Entry 1WS4 (X-ray diffraction, 1.90 A resolution); this record covers chains E and F of the 8 polymer chains in the assembly.

== Chain E ==
Name: Agglutinin alpha chain
Organism: Artocarpus integer
UniProt: P18670 (LECA_ARTIN); residue numbers follow UniProt; this construct covers 1-133
Sequence (133 residues; row label = number of the first residue in the row):
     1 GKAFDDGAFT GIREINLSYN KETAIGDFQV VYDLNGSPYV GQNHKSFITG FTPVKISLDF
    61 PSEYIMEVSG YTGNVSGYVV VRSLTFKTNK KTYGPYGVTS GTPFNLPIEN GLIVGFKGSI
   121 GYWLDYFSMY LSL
Swiss-Prot annotation at these positions:
  - region: Val68 to Asn89 (IgA-binding)
  - glycosylation (N-linked (GlcNAc...) asparagine): Asn43, Asn74
  - natural variant: Lys45 (K45L; K45T), Met66 (M66D; M66V)
Residues lining bound ligands: methyl alpha-D-galactopyranoside (AMG): Gly1, Phe47, Tyr78, Val80, Gly121, Tyr122, Trp123, Asp125

== Chain F ==
Name: Agglutinin beta-3 chain
Organism: Artocarpus integer
UniProt: P18673 (LEC3_ARTIN); residue numbers follow UniProt; this construct covers 1-20
Sequence (20 residues; each row starts with the number of its first residue):
     1 DEQSGISQTV IVGPWGAKSA
Disordered / not traced: 1-2
Construct notes: conflict Ser19 (Val in P18673), Ala20 (Ser in P18673)

== How chain E and chain F interact ==
Contacting residue pairs (28):
  Ala8(E) - Thr9(F)
  Thr72(E) - Gly16(F)
  Val79(E) - Gly16(F)
  Val79(E) - Ala17(F)
  Val81(E) - Trp15(F)
  Phe104(E) - Trp15(F)
  Leu106(E) - Val12(F)  hydrophobic
  Asp125(E) - Gly16(F)
  Asp125(E) - Ala17(F)  hydrogen bond (backbone-backbone)
  Tyr126(E) - Pro14(F)  hydrophobic
  Tyr126(E) - Trp15(F)
  Tyr126(E) - Ala17(F)
  Tyr126(E) - Ser19(F)
  Phe127(E) - Pro14(F)
  Phe127(E) - Trp15(F)  hydrogen bond (backbone-backbone)
  Ser128(E) - Ile11(F)
  Ser128(E) - Val12(F)
  Ser128(E) - Gly13(F)
  Ser128(E) - Pro14(F)
  Met129(E) - Ile11(F)
  Met129(E) - Val12(F)  hydrogen bond (backbone-backbone)
  Met129(E) - Trp15(F)  hydrophobic
  Tyr130(E) - Thr9(F)
  Tyr130(E) - Val10(F)
  Tyr130(E) - Ile11(F)  hydrophobic
  Leu131(E) - Thr9(F)
  Leu131(E) - Val10(F)  hydrogen bond (backbone-backbone)
  Leu131(E) - Val12(F)  hydrophobic
Also at the interface, not in a pair above, chain E (14 interface residues in all): Lys117

== Overview ==
14 residues of chain E and 10 residues of chain F are in contact; the contacts include 4 hydrogen bonds. The
backbones hydrogen-bond at Asp125(E)-Ala17(F), Phe127(E)-Trp15(F) and Met129(E)-Val12(F). Ligands of chain E:
methyl alpha-D-galactopyranoside.
Here chain E is Agglutinin alpha chain and chain F is Agglutinin beta-3 chain, both from Artocarpus integer.
Entry 1WS4 (Crystal structure of Jacalin- Me-alpha-Mannose complex: Promiscuity vs Specificity) was determined
by X-ray diffraction, deposited together with 1WS5.
